7X6K - chain A; structure by X-ray diffraction, 2.34 A resolution.

[Chain A]
Protein: 3C-like proteinase
From: Severe acute respiratory syndrome coronavirus 2
Notes: EC 3.4.22.69
Reference sequence: P0DTC1 (R1A_SARS2); residues 1-306 here correspond to UniProt positions 3264-3569 (UniProt number = residue number + 3263)
Chain sequence (306 residues; numbered 1 to 306; the number before each row is that of its first residue):
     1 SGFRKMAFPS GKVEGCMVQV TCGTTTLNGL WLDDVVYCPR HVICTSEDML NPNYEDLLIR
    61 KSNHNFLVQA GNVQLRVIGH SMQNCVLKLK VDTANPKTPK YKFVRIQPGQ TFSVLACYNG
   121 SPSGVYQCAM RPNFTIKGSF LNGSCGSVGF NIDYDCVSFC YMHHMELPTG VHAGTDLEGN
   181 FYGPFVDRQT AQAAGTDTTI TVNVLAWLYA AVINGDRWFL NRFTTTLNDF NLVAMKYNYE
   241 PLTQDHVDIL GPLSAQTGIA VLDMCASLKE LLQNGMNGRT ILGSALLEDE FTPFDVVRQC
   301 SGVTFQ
Unresolved in the structure: 303-306
Ligand contacts: 1H-indole-2-carbaldehyde (9FF): Leu-27, Pro-39, His-41, Cys-145, Gly-146, His-163, His-164, Met-165, Asp-187, Arg-188, Gln-189
What the authors report for this chain:
  - binding site for 1H-indole-2-carbaldehyde: His-41, Cys-145, Met-165, Asp-187, Arg-188, Gln-189
  - catalytic residues: Cys-145
  - catalytic residues: His-41 (citing earlier work)

[Overview]
Bound to chain A: 1H-indole-2-carbaldehyde. From the paper: catalytic residues Cys-145 and His-41; a binding
site for 1H-indole-2-carbaldehyde at His-41, Cys-145 and Met-165 among others.
Chain A is 3C-like proteinase (Severe acute respiratory syndrome coronavirus 2); the structure, SARS-CoV-2 3CL
protease (3CLpro) in complex with compound 3w, was determined by X-ray diffraction, deposited together with
7X6J.
